Entry 1SSQ (X-ray diffraction, 1.85 A resolution); this record covers chains A and D.

== Chain A (and D) ==
Name: Serine acetyltransferase
From: Haemophilus influenzae
Notes: EC 2.3.1.30; chain D of this document is another copy of the same molecule, construct and numbering; everything in this record applies to it too
UniProt: P43886 (CYSE_HAEIN); residue numbers follow UniProt; this construct covers 1-267
Chain sequence (267 residues; numbered 1 to 267; the number before each row is that of its first residue):
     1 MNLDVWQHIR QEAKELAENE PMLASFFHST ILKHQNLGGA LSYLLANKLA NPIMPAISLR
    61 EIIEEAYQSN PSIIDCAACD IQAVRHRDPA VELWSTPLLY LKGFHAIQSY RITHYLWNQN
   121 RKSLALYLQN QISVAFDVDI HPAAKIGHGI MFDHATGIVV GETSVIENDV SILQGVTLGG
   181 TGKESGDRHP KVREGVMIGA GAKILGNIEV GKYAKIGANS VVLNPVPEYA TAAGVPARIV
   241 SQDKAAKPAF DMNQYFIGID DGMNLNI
Disordered / not traced: 242-267 (chain D: 258-267)
Sequence notes: engineered mutation Asn-2 (Thr in P43886)
Metal / ion sites: Mg2+ near Asp-137 (its only coordinating residue here)
Ligand contacts: cysteine (CYS): Asp-88, Pro-89, Ala-90, Asp-153, His-154, Gly-161, Gly-179, Gly-180, Gly-182, Arg-188, His-189

== How chain A and chain D interact ==
Residue-residue contacts (22):
  Lys-33(A) with Ser-58(D); Glu-61(D), salt bridge
  His-34(A) with Glu-61(D), salt bridge
  Tyr-43(A) with Ile-57(D), hydrophobic; Ser-58(D), hydrogen bond; Glu-61(D)
  Ala-46(A) with Ile-57(D), hydrophobic
  Asn-47(A) with Ile-57(D)
  Ala-56(A) with Ile-57(D), hydrophobic
  Ile-57(A) with Tyr-43(D), hydrophobic; Ala-46(D), hydrophobic; Asn-47(D); Arg-60(D)
  Ser-58(A) with Ser-29(D); Lys-33(D); Tyr-43(D), hydrogen bond
  Arg-60(A) with Ile-57(D); Glu-61(D), salt bridge
  Glu-61(A) with Lys-33(D), salt bridge; His-34(D), salt bridge; Tyr-43(D); Arg-60(D), salt bridge
Interface residues without a listed pair, chain A (11 interface residues in all): Ser-29
Interface residues without a listed pair, chain D (11 interface residues in all): Ala-56

== In short ==
Chain A and chain D each contribute 11 residues to their interface; the contacts include 2 hydrogen bonds and
6 salt bridges. Polar contacts include Lys-33(A)/Glu-61(D), His-34(A)/Glu-61(D) and Arg-60(A)/Glu-61(D). Bound
to chain A: cysteine.
Both chains are Serine acetyltransferase (Haemophilus influenzae). Entry 1SSQ (Serine Acetyltransferase-
Complex with Cysteine) was determined by X-ray diffraction (same publication as 1SSM and 1SST).
